Entry 5OFV (X-ray diffraction, 1.50 A resolution); this record covers chains B and A.

== Chain B (and A) ==
Protein: D-3-phosphoglycerate dehydrogenase
Source organism: Homo sapiens
Notes: EC 1.1.1.95, 1.1.1.399, 1.1.1.37; chain A of this document is another copy of the same molecule, construct and numbering; everything in this record applies to it too
UniProt: O43175 (SERA_HUMAN); numbering as in UniProt (aligned over 94-315)
Chain sequence (223 residues; numbered 93 to 315; the number before each row is that of its first residue):
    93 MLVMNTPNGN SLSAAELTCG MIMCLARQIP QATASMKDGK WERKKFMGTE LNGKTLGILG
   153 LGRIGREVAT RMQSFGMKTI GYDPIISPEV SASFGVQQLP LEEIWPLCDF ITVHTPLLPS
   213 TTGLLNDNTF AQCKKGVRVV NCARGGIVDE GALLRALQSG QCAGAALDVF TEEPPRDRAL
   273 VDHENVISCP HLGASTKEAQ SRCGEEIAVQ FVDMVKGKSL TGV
Unresolved in the structure: 93-99, 295-315
Sequence notes: initiating methionine (93)
Ligand contacts: 5-fluoranyl-2-methyl-benzoic acid (9TZ): Leu-151, Gly-152, Tyr-174, Asp-175, Pro-176, Leu-193, Thr-207, Pro-208, Leu-210, Ser-212, Thr-213, Leu-216
UniProt features mapped onto this chain:
  - active site: Arg-236, Glu-265, His-283 (Proton donor)
  - binding site (NAD(+)): Arg-155, Ile-156, Asp-175, Thr-207, Cys-234 to Arg-236, Asp-260, His-283 to Ala-286
  - natural variant: Arg-135 (R135W: In PHGDHD), Gly-140 (G140R: In NLS1), Arg-163 (R163Q: In NLS1), Val-261 (V261M: In PHGDHD)

== How chain B and chain A interact ==
Pairs across the interface (127; chain B residue first):
  Leu-104(B) with Glu-142(A); Asn-144(A)
  Ser-105(B) with Arg-119(A), hydrogen bond (backbone-side chain); Glu-142(A), hydrogen bond
  Glu-108(B) with Met-115(A); Arg-119(A); Glu-142(A); Leu-143(A), hydrogen bond (side chain-backbone); Asn-144(A), hydrogen bond (side chain-backbone)
  Leu-109(B) with Arg-119(A); Ile-121(A), hydrophobic
  Cys-111(B) with Met-115(A); Phe-167(A), hydrophobic
  Gly-112(B) with Met-115(A); Ile-121(A)
  Met-113(B) with Ile-121(A), hydrophobic
  Met-115(B) with Glu-108(A); Cys-111(A); Gly-112(A), hydrogen bond (side chain-backbone); Met-115(A), hydrophobic; Phe-167(A), hydrophobic
  Cys-116(B) with Cys-116(A), hydrogen bond
  Arg-119(B) with Ser-105(A), hydrogen bond (side chain-backbone); Leu-109(A); Leu-284(A), hydrogen bond (side chain-backbone); Gly-285(A), hydrogen bond (side chain-backbone); Ser-287(A), hydrogen bond (side chain-backbone); Thr-288(A)
  Ile-121(B) with Leu-109(A), hydrophobic; Gly-112(A); Met-113(A), hydrophobic; Cys-116(A), hydrophobic
  Pro-122(B) with Pro-122(A), hydrophobic
  Ala-124(B) with Ser-280(A); Cys-281(A), hydrophobic
  Thr-125(B) with Pro-122(A); Ile-279(A); Ser-280(A), hydrogen bond (side chain-backbone)
  Met-128(B) with Phe-262(A), hydrophobic; Pro-267(A), hydrophobic; Arg-270(A), hydrogen bond (backbone-side chain); Val-273(A); Ser-280(A); Pro-282(A)
  Lys-129(B) with Val-273(A), hydrogen bond (side chain-backbone); Asp-274(A), hydrogen bond (side chain-backbone); His-275(A), hydrogen bond (side chain-backbone); Val-278(A), hydrogen bond (side chain-backbone)
  Gly-131(B) with Arg-270(A)
  Trp-133(B) with Glu-265(A); Pro-266(A), hydrophobic; Pro-267(A); Pro-282(A), hydrophobic; His-283(A)
  Glu-134(B) with Pro-282(A)
  Arg-135(B) with Pro-282(A); His-283(A), hydrogen bond (side chain-backbone); Leu-284(A); Ser-287(A)
  Phe-138(B) with Leu-284(A), hydrophobic
  Met-139(B) with Ser-287(A); Thr-288(A); Gln-292(A)
  Gly-140(B) with Ser-287(A), hydrogen bond (backbone-backbone); Thr-288(A); Lys-289(A), hydrogen bond (backbone-backbone)
  Thr-141(B) with Thr-288(A); Lys-289(A); Glu-290(A)
  Glu-142(B) with Leu-104(A); Ser-105(A), hydrogen bond; Glu-108(A); Thr-288(A); Glu-290(A), hydrogen bond (backbone-side chain)
  Leu-143(B) with Glu-108(A), hydrogen bond (backbone-side chain)
  Asn-144(B) with Leu-104(A); Glu-108(A), hydrogen bond (backbone-side chain)
  Lys-146(B) with Glu-290(A), salt bridge
  Arg-163(B) with Ser-166(A); Phe-167(A)
  Ser-166(B) with Arg-163(A); Ser-166(A), hydrogen bond
  Phe-167(B) with Cys-111(A), hydrophobic; Met-115(A), hydrophobic; Arg-163(A); Phe-167(A), hydrophobic
  Phe-262(B) with Met-128(A), hydrophobic
  Glu-265(B) with Trp-133(A)
  Pro-266(B) with Trp-133(A), hydrophobic
  Pro-267(B) with Trp-133(A)
  Arg-270(B) with Met-128(A), hydrogen bond (side chain-backbone); Gly-131(A)
  Val-273(B) with Met-128(A); Lys-129(A), hydrogen bond (backbone-side chain)
  Asp-274(B) with Lys-129(A), hydrogen bond (backbone-side chain)
  His-275(B) with Lys-129(A), hydrogen bond (backbone-side chain)
  Val-278(B) with Lys-129(A)
  Ile-279(B) with Thr-125(A)
  Ser-280(B) with Ala-124(A); Thr-125(A), hydrogen bond (backbone-side chain); Met-128(A)
  Cys-281(B) with Ala-124(A), hydrophobic
  Pro-282(B) with Met-128(A), hydrophobic; Trp-133(A), hydrophobic; Glu-134(A); Arg-135(A), hydrogen bond (backbone-side chain)
  His-283(B) with Trp-133(A); Arg-135(A), hydrogen bond (backbone-side chain)
  Leu-284(B) with Arg-119(A), hydrogen bond (backbone-side chain); Arg-135(A); Phe-138(A), hydrophobic
  Gly-285(B) with Arg-119(A), hydrogen bond (backbone-side chain)
  Ser-287(B) with Arg-119(A), hydrogen bond (backbone-side chain); Arg-135(A), hydrogen bond; Met-139(A); Gly-140(A), hydrogen bond (backbone-backbone)
  Thr-288(B) with Arg-119(A); Met-139(A); Gly-140(A); Thr-141(A); Glu-142(A)
  Lys-289(B) with Met-139(A); Gly-140(A), hydrogen bond (backbone-backbone); Thr-141(A)
  Glu-290(B) with Thr-141(A); Glu-142(A), hydrogen bond (side chain-backbone); Lys-146(A), salt bridge
Also at the interface, not in a pair above, chain B (57 interface residues in all): Lys-132, Thr-162, Glu-276, Ala-286, Ala-291, Gln-292
Also at the interface, not in a pair above, chain A (57 interface residues in all): Lys-132, Thr-162, Glu-276, Ala-286, Ala-291

== Overview ==
Chain B and chain A each contribute 57 residues to their interface; the contacts include 38 hydrogen bonds and
2 salt bridges. Polar contacts include Lys-146(B)/Glu-290(A), Ser-105(B)/Arg-119(A) and Ser-105(B)/Glu-142(A).
Bound to chain B: 5-fluoranyl-2-methyl-benzoic acid.
Chain B and chain A are both D-3-phosphoglycerate dehydrogenase (Homo sapiens); the structure, Crystal
structure of human 3-phosphoglycerate dehydrogenase in complex with 5-fluoro-2-methylbenzoic acid, was
determined by X-ray diffraction (same publication as 5OFW, 5NZO, 5NZP, 5NZQ and 5N53).
